Entry 2B63 (X-ray diffraction, 3.80 A resolution); this record covers chains A and F of the 13 polymer chains in the assembly.

Chain A:
Protein: DNA-directed RNA polymerase II largest subunit
Organism: Saccharomyces cerevisiae
Notes: EC 2.7.7.6
UniProtKB: P04050 (RPB1_YEAST); numbering as in UniProt (aligned over 1-1733)
Sequence (1733 residues; numbered 1 to 1733; the number before each row is that of its first residue):
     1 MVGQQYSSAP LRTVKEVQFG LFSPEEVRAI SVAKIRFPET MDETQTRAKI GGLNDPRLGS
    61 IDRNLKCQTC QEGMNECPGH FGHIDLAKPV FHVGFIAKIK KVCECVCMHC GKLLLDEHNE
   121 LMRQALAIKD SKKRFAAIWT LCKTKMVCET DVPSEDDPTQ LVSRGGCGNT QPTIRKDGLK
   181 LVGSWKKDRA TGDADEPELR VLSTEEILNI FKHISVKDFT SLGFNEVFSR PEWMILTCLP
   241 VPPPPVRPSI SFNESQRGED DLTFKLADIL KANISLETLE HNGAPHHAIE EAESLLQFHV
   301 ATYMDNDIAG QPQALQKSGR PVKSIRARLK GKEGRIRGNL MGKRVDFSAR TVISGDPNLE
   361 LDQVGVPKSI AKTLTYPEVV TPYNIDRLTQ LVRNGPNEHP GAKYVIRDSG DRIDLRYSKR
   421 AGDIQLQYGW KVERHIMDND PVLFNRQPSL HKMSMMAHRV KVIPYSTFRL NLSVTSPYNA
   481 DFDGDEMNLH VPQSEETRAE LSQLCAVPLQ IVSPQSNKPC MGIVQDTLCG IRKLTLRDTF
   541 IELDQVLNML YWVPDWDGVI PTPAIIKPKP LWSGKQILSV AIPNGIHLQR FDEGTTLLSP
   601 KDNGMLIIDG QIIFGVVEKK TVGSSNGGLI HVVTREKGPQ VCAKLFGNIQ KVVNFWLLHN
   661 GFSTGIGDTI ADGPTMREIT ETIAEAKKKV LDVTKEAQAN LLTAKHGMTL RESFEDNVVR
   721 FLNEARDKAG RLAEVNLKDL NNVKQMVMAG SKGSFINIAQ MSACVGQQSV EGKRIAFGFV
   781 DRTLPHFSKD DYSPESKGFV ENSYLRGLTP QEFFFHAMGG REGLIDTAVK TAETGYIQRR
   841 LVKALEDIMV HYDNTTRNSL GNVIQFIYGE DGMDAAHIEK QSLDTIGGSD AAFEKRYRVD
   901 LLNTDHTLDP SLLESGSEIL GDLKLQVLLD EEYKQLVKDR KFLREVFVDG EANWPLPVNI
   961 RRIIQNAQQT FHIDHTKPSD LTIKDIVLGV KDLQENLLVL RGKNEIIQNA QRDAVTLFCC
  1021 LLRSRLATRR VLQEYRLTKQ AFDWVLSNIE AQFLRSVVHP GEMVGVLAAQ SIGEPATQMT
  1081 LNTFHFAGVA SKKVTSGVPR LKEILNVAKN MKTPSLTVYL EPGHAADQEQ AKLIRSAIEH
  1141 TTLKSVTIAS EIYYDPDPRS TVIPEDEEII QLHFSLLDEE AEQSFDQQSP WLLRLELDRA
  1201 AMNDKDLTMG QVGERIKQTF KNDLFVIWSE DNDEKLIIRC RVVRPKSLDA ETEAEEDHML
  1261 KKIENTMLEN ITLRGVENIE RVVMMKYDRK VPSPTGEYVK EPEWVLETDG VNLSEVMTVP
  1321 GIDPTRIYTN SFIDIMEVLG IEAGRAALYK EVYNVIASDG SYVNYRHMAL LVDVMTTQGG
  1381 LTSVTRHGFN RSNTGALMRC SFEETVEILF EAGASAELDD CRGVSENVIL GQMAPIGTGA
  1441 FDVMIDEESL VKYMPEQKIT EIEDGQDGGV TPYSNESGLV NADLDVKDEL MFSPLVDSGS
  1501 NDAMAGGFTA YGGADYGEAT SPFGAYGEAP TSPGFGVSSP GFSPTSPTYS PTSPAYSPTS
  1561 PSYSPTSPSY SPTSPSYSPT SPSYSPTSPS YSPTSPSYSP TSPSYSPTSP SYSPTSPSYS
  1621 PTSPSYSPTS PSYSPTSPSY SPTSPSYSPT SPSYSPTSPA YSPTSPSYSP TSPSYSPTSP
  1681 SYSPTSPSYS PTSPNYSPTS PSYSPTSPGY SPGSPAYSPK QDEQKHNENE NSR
Unresolved in the structure: 1, 187-194, 1082-1091, 1177-1186, 1244-1253, 1456-1733
Metal / ion sites: Zn2+ site 1: Cys67, Cys70, Cys77, His80; Zn2+ site 2: Cys110, Cys167; Mg2+: Asp481, Asp483, Asp485
UniProt features mapped onto this chain:
  - region: Pro248 to Asp260 (Lid loop), Asn306 to Lys323 (Rudder loop), Pro810 to Glu822 (Bridging helix)
  - binding site (Zn(2+)): Cys67, Cys70, Cys77, His80, Cys107, Cys110, Cys148, Cys167
  - binding site (Mg(2+)): Asp481, Asp483, Asp485
  - modified residue: Thr1471 (Phosphothreonine)
  - cross-link (Glycyl lysine isopeptide (Lys-Gly)): Lys695 (interchain with G-Cter in ubiquitin), Lys1246 (interchain with G-Cter in ubiquitin), Lys1350 (interchain with G-Cter in ubiquitin)
  - natural variant: Ser1653 to Pro1659 (deletion: In strain: A364A)
  - mutagenesis: Lys1246 (K1246R: Impairs ubiquitination during transcription stress)
What the authors report for this chain:
  - binding site for the 31-nt RNA strand: Glu259, Asp261, Ser318, Gly319, Arg320, Pro321, Lys323, Lys330, Lys332, Arg337, Arg1386, Glu1403

Chain F:
Protein: DNA-directed RNA polymerases I, II, and III 23 kDa polypeptide
Organism: Saccharomyces cerevisiae
Notes: EC 2.7.7.6
UniProtKB: P20435 (RPB6_YEAST); numbering as in UniProt (aligned over 1-155)
Sequence (155 residues; row label = number of the first residue in the row):
     1 MSDYEEAFND GNENFEDFDV EHFSDEETYE EKPQFKDGET TDANGKTIVT GGNGPEDFQQ
    61 HEQIRRKTLK EKAIPKDQRA TTPYMTKYER ARILGTRALQ ISMNAPVFVD LEGETDPLRI
   121 AMKELAEKKI PLVIRRYLPD GSFEDWSVEE LIVDL
Unresolved in the structure: 1-71
UniProt features mapped onto this chain:
  - region: Leu111 to Leu132 (Leucine-zipper)
  - modified residue: Ser24 (Phosphoserine)

Interface between chain A and chain F:
Residue-residue contacts (66; chain A residue first):
  Val379(A) with Ser102(F)
  Thr381(A) with Asn104(F), hydrogen bond
  Pro382(A) with Asn104(F)
  Tyr383(A) with Val107(F); Thr115(F)
  Glu495(A) with Ala98(F); Leu99(F); Ser102(F); Pro117(F)
  Glu496(A) with Gly95(F); Leu99(F)
  Ala499(A) with Gly95(F)
  Gln503(A) with Arg90(F); Ala91(F)
  Leu504(A) with Tyr88(F), hydrophobic; Ala91(F), hydrophobic
  Tyr852(A) with Thr81(F); Thr86(F); Glu89(F), hydrogen bond; Arg136(F); Tyr137(F)
  Asp853(A) with Pro139(F)
  Arg857(A) with Pro139(F)
  Arg1001(A) with Ala80(F); Thr81(F); Pro83(F)
  Leu1054(A) with Tyr84(F)
  Arg1055(A) with Asp154(F), salt bridge
  His1059(A) with Met85(F); Thr86(F); Lys87(F), hydrogen bond (side chain-backbone)
  Pro1060(A) with Thr86(F)
  Gly1061(A) with Tyr88(F)
  Glu1062(A) with Lys87(F), salt bridge; Tyr88(F), hydrogen bond
  Met1433(A) with Arg92(F)
  Gly1437(A) with Tyr88(F)
  Thr1438(A) with Tyr88(F); Arg92(F), hydrogen bond (backbone-side chain)
  Gly1439(A) with Arg92(F)
  Phe1441(A) with Tyr88(F); Glu89(F); Arg92(F); Arg135(F)
  Asp1442(A) with Val133(F); Ile134(F); Arg135(F), hydrogen bond (backbone-backbone); Tyr137(F), hydrogen bond
  Val1443(A) with Arg92(F); Val133(F)
  Met1444(A) with Pro131(F); Leu132(F); Val133(F), hydrogen bond (backbone-backbone); Arg135(F)
  Ile1445(A) with Pro131(F); Leu132(F), hydrophobic
  Asp1446(A) with Pro131(F), hydrogen bond (backbone-backbone); Val133(F)
  Leu1450(A) with Phe108(F), hydrophobic; Pro131(F), hydrophobic
  Tyr1453(A) with Phe108(F); Lys128(F), hydrogen bond (side chain-backbone); Lys129(F); Ile130(F); Pro131(F); Glu149(F), hydrogen bond
Also at the interface, not in a pair above, chain A (37 interface residues in all): Val380, Gly429, Ser502, His851, Ala1440, Ser1449
Also at the interface, not in a pair above, chain F (43 interface residues in all): Thr82, Leu94, Thr96, Ile101, Leu111, Leu118, Leu138, Asp145, Leu155

Summary:
37 residues of chain A and 43 residues of chain F are in contact; the contacts include 11 hydrogen bonds and 2
salt bridges. Polar pairs include Arg1055(A)-Asp154(F), Glu1062(A)-Lys87(F) and Thr381(A)-Asn104(F). From the
paper: a binding site for the 31-nt RNA strand at Glu259(A), Asp261(A) and Ser318(A) among others.
Chain A is DNA-directed RNA polymerase II largest subunit and chain F is DNA-directed RNA polymerases I, II,
and III 23 kDa polypeptide, both from Saccharomyces cerevisiae; the structure, Complete RNA Polymerase II-RNA
inhibitor complex, was determined by X-ray diffraction.
